Entry 6LF2 (X-ray diffraction, 1.60 A resolution); this record covers chains A and B.

== Chain A (and B) ==
Molecule: SeviL
From: Septifer virgatus
Notes: chain B of this document is another copy of the same molecule, construct and numbering; everything in this record applies to it too
Sequence (132 residues; each row starts with the number of its first residue; numbers below 1 keep their minus sign (Gly-2 is residue -2)):
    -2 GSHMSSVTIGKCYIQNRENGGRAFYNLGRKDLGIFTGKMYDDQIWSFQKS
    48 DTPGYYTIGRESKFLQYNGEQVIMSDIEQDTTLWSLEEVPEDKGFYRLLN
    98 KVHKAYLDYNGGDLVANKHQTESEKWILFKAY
Disordered / not traced: -2 to 4 (chain B: -2)
Reported in the primary citation:
  - mutagenesis - Q12R/F126K (Kd 0.1 mM): unchanged binding to asialo-GM1
  - mutagenesis - Q12R/F126K (Kd 0.1 mM): unchanged binding to GM1b
  - conformationally variable residues (side-chain flip): Arg26
  - contacts within the chain: Phe32-Thr33, Ile41-Ala128
  - binding site for 2-acetamido-2-deoxy-beta-D-galactopyranose: Phe21, Arg26, Phe32, Tyr37, Asp39, Gln40
  - binding site for beta-D-galactopyranose: Asp28, Phe32, Tyr37, Asp38, Asp39
  - mutagenesis - D39H: abolished binding to saccharide
  - specificity-determining residues: Phe32 (proposed by the authors, not directly observed)

== Interface between chain A and chain B ==
Contacting residue pairs (39):
  Tyr10(A) with Phe92(B); Ile124(B), hydrophobic
  Gln12(A) with Gln12(B), hydrogen bond; Arg19(B); Met36(B)
  Asn13(A) with Met36(B)
  Arg14(A) with Lys35(B); Met36(B), hydrogen bond (backbone-backbone)
  Glu15(A) with Lys35(B)
  Asn16(A) with Thr33(B); Gly34(B)
  Gly17(A) with Arg19(B); Gly34(B)
  Arg19(A) with Gln12(B)
  Gly34(A) with Asn16(B); Gly17(B), hydrogen bond (backbone-backbone)
  Lys35(A) with Arg14(B); Glu15(B), salt bridge
  Met36(A) with Gln12(B), hydrogen bond; Asn13(B); Arg14(B), hydrogen bond (backbone-backbone); Ile124(B), hydrophobic
  Lys90(A) with Ala128(B); Tyr129(B)
  Gly91(A) with Ala128(B)
  Phe92(A) with Tyr10(B); Met36(B), hydrophobic
  Ile124(A) with Met36(B), hydrophobic; Phe126(B), hydrophobic; Lys127(B); Ala128(B)
  Phe126(A) with Ile124(B), hydrophobic; Phe126(B), hydrophobic
  Lys127(A) with Ile124(B)
  Ala128(A) with Lys90(B); Gly91(B); Ile124(B)
  Tyr129(A) with Lys90(B); Gly91(B)

== Summary ==
Chain A and chain B form an interface of 19 and 20 residues respectively; the contacts include 5 hydrogen
bonds and 1 salt bridge. Polar contacts include Lys35(A)-Glu15(B), Gln12(A)-Gln12(B) and Met36(A)-Gln12(B).
The paper reports a binding site for 2-acetamido-2-deoxy-beta-D-galactopyranose at Phe21(A), Arg26(A) and
Phe32(A) among others; D39H of chain A abolishes binding to saccharide.
Both chains are SeviL (Septifer virgatus). Entry 6LF2 (SeviL bound to asialo-GM1 saccharide) was determined by
X-ray diffraction together with 6LF1 from the same study.
